PDB entry 7SYY | X-ray diffraction, 2.74 A resolution | chains H and L of the 3 polymer chains in the assembly

# Chain H
Protein: Antibody hAH1.3 Heavy Chain
Organism: Mus musculus
Notes: antibody fragment or engineered binder
Sequence (223 residues; each row starts with the number of its first residue; a row labelled like 82A-82C holds insertion residues (82A, then the next letters in order)):
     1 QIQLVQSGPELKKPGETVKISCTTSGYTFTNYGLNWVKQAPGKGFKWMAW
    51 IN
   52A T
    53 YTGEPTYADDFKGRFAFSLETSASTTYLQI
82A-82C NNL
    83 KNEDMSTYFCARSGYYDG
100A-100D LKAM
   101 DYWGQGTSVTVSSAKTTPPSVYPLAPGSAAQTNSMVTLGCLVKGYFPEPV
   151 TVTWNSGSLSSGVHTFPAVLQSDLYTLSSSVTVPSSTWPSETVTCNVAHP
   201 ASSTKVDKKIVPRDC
Not modelled in the structure: 128-132
Disulfides: Cys22-Cys92, Cys140-Cys195

# Chain L
Protein: Antibody hAH1.3 light chain
Organism: Mus musculus
Notes: antibody fragment or engineered binder
Sequence (221 residues; numbered 1 to 216 plus 5 insertion-coded residues; the number before each row is that of its first residue; a row labelled like 27A-27E holds insertion residues (27A, then the next letters in order)):
     1 DVLMIQTPLSLPVSLGDQASISCRSSQ
27A-27E SLIHI
    28 NGNTYLEWYLQKPGQSPKLLIYKVSNRFSGVPDRFSGSGSGTDFTLKISR
    78 VEAEDLGVYYCFQGSHVPFTFGAGTKLELKRADAAPTVSIFPPSSEQLTS
   128 GGASVVCFLNNFYPKDINVKWKIDGSERQNGVLNSWTDQDSKDSTYSMSS
   178 TLTLTKDEYERHNSYTCEATHKTSTSPIVKSFNRNECVY
Not modelled in the structure: 214-216
Disulfides: Cys23-Cys88, Cys134-Cys194

# Interface between chain H and chain L
Contacting residue pairs (71):
  Val37(H) - Phe98(L)  hydrophobic
  Gln39(H) - Gln38(L)  hydrogen bond
  Gln39(H) - Tyr87(L)
  Lys43(H) - Tyr87(L)
  Phe45(H) - Gln38(L)
  Phe45(H) - Pro44(L)  hydrophobic
  Phe45(H) - Tyr87(L)  hydrophobic
  Phe45(H) - Phe98(L)
  Trp47(H) - Pro95(L)  hydrophobic
  Trp47(H) - Phe96(L)
  Trp47(H) - Phe98(L)
  Phe91(H) - Ser43(L)
  Tyr98(H) - His27D(L)
  Tyr98(H) - Tyr32(L)
  Leu100A(H) - Tyr49(L)  hydrophobic
  Lys100B(H) - Tyr32(L)
  Lys100B(H) - Gly91(L)  hydrogen bond (side chain-backbone)
  Lys100B(H) - Phe96(L)
  Ala100C(H) - Glu34(L)
  Ala100C(H) - Tyr36(L)
  Ala100C(H) - Leu46(L)  hydrophobic
  Ala100C(H) - Tyr49(L)  hydrophobic
  Met100D(H) - Tyr36(L)  hydrogen bond (backbone-side chain)
  Met100D(H) - Leu46(L)
  Asp101(H) - Leu46(L)
  Asp101(H) - Phe55(L)
  Trp103(H) - Tyr36(L)  hydrophobic
  Trp103(H) - Pro44(L)
  Gly104(H) - Ser43(L)
  Tyr122(H) - Ser121(L)
  Tyr122(H) - Glu123(L)
  Tyr122(H) - Gln124(L)
  Tyr122(H) - Ser127(L)
  Pro123(H) - Ser121(L)
  Pro123(H) - Glu123(L)
  Leu124(H) - Phe118(L)
  Leu124(H) - Val133(L)  hydrophobic
  Ala125(H) - Phe118(L)
  Ala125(H) - Pro119(L)
  Pro126(H) - Phe118(L)
  Thr137(H) - Ser116(L)
  Thr137(H) - Phe118(L)
  Leu141(H) - Ser131(L)
  Lys143(H) - Gln124(L)
  Lys143(H) - Ser131(L)
  Lys143(H) - Thr180(L)
  His164(H) - Asn137(L)
  His164(H) - Asn138(L)  hydrogen bond
  His164(H) - Asp167(L)
  His164(H) - Ser174(L)
  Thr165(H) - Thr164(L)
  Phe166(H) - Phe135(L)  hydrophobic
  Phe166(H) - Asn137(L)
  Phe166(H) - Ser162(L)
  Phe166(H) - Thr164(L)
  Phe166(H) - Ser174(L)
  Phe166(H) - Met175(L)
  Phe166(H) - Ser176(L)
  Pro167(H) - Ser162(L)  hydrogen bond (backbone-side chain)
  Pro167(H) - Trp163(L)
  Val169(H) - Leu160(L)  hydrophobic
  Val169(H) - Asn161(L)
  Leu170(H) - Leu160(L)
  Ser178(H) - Val133(L)
  Ser178(H) - Phe135(L)
  Ser179(H) - Phe135(L)
  Ser180(H) - Phe135(L)
  Arg213(H) - Pro119(L)  hydrogen bond (side chain-backbone)
  Arg213(H) - Pro120(L)  hydrogen bond (side chain-backbone)
  Arg213(H) - Glu213(L)  salt bridge
  Cys215(H) - Glu213(L)  hydrogen bond (side chain-backbone)
Interface residues without a listed pair, chain H (42 interface residues in all): Gly44, Lys46, Ala60, Gly127, Leu138, Gly139, Gln171, Thr176, Lys208
Interface residues without a listed pair, chain L (43 interface residues in all): Asn28, Phe89, Val94, Thr178

# In short
Chain H and chain L form an interface of 42 and 43 residues respectively; the contacts include 8 hydrogen
bonds and 1 salt bridge. Polar pairs include Arg213(H)-Glu213(L), Gln39(H)-Gln38(L) and Met100D(H)-Tyr36(L).
Chain H is Antibody hAH1.3 Heavy Chain and chain L is Antibody hAH1.3 light chain, both from Mus musculus; the
structure, Hendra virus G protein head domain in complex with cross-neutralizing murine antibody hAH1.3, was
determined by X-ray diffraction, deposited together with 7SYZ.
